7Y4U - chain A; structure by X-ray diffraction, 2.26 A resolution.

# Chain A
Name: Hepatocyte growth factor receptor
Organism: Homo sapiens
Notes: EC 2.7.10.1; fragment: kinase domain
Reference sequence: P08581 (MET_HUMAN); residues 1038-1346 here = UniProt positions 1038-1346
Sequence (309 residues; row label = number of the first residue in the row):
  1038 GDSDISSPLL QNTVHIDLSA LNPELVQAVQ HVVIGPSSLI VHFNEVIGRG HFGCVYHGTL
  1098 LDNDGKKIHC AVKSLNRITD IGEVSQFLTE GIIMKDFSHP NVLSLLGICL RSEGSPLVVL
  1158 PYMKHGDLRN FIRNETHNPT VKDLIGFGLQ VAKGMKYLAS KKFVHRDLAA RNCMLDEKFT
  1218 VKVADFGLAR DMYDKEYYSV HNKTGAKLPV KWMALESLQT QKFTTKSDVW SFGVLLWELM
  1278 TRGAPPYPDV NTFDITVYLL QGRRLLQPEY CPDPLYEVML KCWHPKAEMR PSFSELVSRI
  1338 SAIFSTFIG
Unresolved in the structure: 1038-1060, 1149-1151, 1345-1346
Curated features (UniProtKB/Swiss-Prot):
  - active site: D1204 (Proton acceptor)
  - binding site (ATP): I1084 to V1092, K1110
  - modified residue: Y1230 (Phosphotyrosine), Y1234 (Phosphotyrosine), Y1235 (Phosphotyrosine), T1289 (Phosphothreonine)
  - natural variant: V1092 (V1092I: In RCCP), H1094 (H1094L: In RCCP; H1094R: In RCCP; H1094Y: In RCCP), H1106 (H1106D: In RCCP), M1131 (M1131T: In RCCP), T1173 (T1173I: In HCC), V1188 (V1188L: In RCCP), L1195 (L1195V: In RCCP), V1220 (V1220I: In RCCP), D1228 (D1228H: In RCCP; D1228N: In RCCP), Y1230 (Y1230C: In RCCP; Y1230D: In RCCP; Y1230H: In RCCP), Y1234 (Y1234C: In DA11), K1244 (K1244R: In HCC), 2 further natural variant entries in UniProt
  - mutagenesis: Y1234 (Y1234F: Complete loss of kinase activity and of ligand-induced ubiquitination. Alters interaction with PTPN1 and PTPN2. Loss of interaction with PTPN1 and PTPN2; when associated with F-1235), Y1235 (Y1235F: Complete loss of kinase activity. Alters interaction with PTPN1 and PTPN2. Loss of interaction with PTPN1 and PTPN2; when associated with F-1234), Y1313 (Y1313F: No effect on ligand-induced CBL-mediated ubiquitination; when associated with F-1349, F-1356 and F-1365)
Residues lining bound ligands: I94 (N-methyl-4-[1-[2-[3-(1-methylpyrazol-4-yl)quinolin-6-yl]ethyl]-6-oxidanylidene-pyridazin-3-yl]-2-(trifluoromethyl)benzamide): I1084, G1085, V1092, A1108, L1157, P1158, Y1159, M1160, K1161, G1163, D1164, N1167, R1208, N1209, M1211, A1221, D1222, A1226, Y1230, D1231

# Overview
Ligands of chain A: compound I94. Curated annotation (UniProt) lists active-site residue D1204, 10 ATP-binding
residues and 3 mutagenesis sites.
Chain A is Hepatocyte growth factor receptor (Homo sapiens); the structure, Crystal structure of cMET kinase
domain bound by compound 9Y, was determined by X-ray diffraction together with 7Y4T and 8GVJ from the same
study.
